4GDK - chains A and B of the 6 polymer chains in the assembly; structure by X-ray diffraction, 2.70 A resolution.

== Chain A ==
Molecule: Ubiquitin-like protein ATG12
Source organism: Homo sapiens
UniProtKB: O94817 (ATG12_HUMAN); residues 52-140 here = UniProt positions 52-140
Sequence (91 residues; numbered 50 to 140; the number before each row is that of its first residue):
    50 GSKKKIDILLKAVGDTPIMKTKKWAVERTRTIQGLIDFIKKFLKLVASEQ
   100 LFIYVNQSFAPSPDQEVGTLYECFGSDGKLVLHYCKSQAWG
Unresolved in the structure: 50-52
Differences from the reference sequence: expression tag (50-51)
UniProt features mapped onto this chain:
  - cross-link: Gly-140 (Glycyl lysine isopeptide (Gly-Lys) (interchain with K-130 in ATG5))
  - mutagenesis: Lys-54 (K54D: Impairs E3 activity of the ATG12-ATG5 conjugate), Val-62 (V62R: Impairs E3 activity of the ATG12-ATG5 conjugate), Gly-63 (G63D: Impairs E3 activity of the ATG12-ATG5 conjugate), Lys-72 (K72D: Impairs E3 activity of the ATG12-ATG5 conjugate), Trp-73 (W73A: Impairs E3 activity of the ATG12-ATG5 conjugate), Phe-108 (F108A/D/R: Impairs ATG12 stability), Asp-113 (D113V: Impairs E3 activity of the ATG12-ATG5 conjugate), Cys-122 (C122W: Impairs E3 activity of the ATG12-ATG5 conjugate), Phe-123 (F123D: Impairs ATG12 stability), Ala-138 (A138R: Impairs E3 activity of the ATG12-ATG5 conjugate), Trp-139 (W139F/Y: Impairs E3 activity of the ATG12-ATG5 conjugate)
Reported in the primary citation:
  - contacts within the chain: Tyr-103/Trp-139
  - mutagenesis - S107W, D113V, C122W: decreased catalytic activity
  - mutagenesis - F108A, F108D, F108R, F123D: abolished expression
  - mutagenesis - K54D, V62R, G63D, K72D, W73A, A138R, W139F, W139Y: abolished catalytic activity
  - mutagenesis - K54D, K72D, W73A: decreased binding to ATG3
  - mutagenesis - G63D: unchanged binding to ATG3

== Chain B ==
Molecule: Autophagy protein 5
Source organism: Homo sapiens
UniProtKB: Q9H1Y0 (ATG5_HUMAN); residues 1-275 here = UniProt positions 1-275
Sequence (275 residues; each row starts with the number of its first residue):
     1 MTDDKDVLRDVWFGRIPTCFTLYQDEITEREAEPYYLLLPRVSYLTLVTD
    51 KVKKHFQKVMRQEDISEIWFEYEGTPLKWHYPIGLLFDLLASSSALPWNI
   101 TVHFKSFPEKDLLHCPSKDAIEAHFMSCMKEADALKHKSQVINEMQKKDH
   151 KQLWMGLQNDRFDQFWAINRKLMEYPAEENGFRYIPFRIYQTTTERPFIQ
   201 KLFRPVAADGQLHTLGDLLKEVCPSAIDPEDGEKKNQVMIHGIEPMLETP
   251 LQWLSEHLSYPDNFLHISIIPQPTD
Unresolved in the structure: 1-2, 229-234
Ion coordination: Na+: Ala-95, Pro-97, Asn-99
Reported in the primary citation:
  - mutagenesis - H80A, H80L, L113A, S127L, A134E, L135R, K138A, K138A/Q146A, K138D, K138I, Q140A, N143A, M145D, Q146A, D149V, H150S, I168D, K171D, Q200W: decreased catalytic activity
  - mutagenesis - E131A, E131G: unchanged catalytic activity
  - mutagenesis - E131F: decreased expression

== How chain A and chain B interact ==
Residue-residue contacts - 26 pairs, chain A then chain B:
  Ser-107(A) with Lys-130(B); Ser-139(B); Asn-143(B), hydrogen bond
  Phe-108(A) with Ser-127(B); Lys-130(B); Glu-131(B)
  Ala-109(A) with Ser-127(B), hydrogen bond (backbone-side chain)
  Ser-111(A) with His-80(B); Leu-113(B)
  Pro-112(A) with Leu-113(B), hydrophobic
  Asp-113(A) with His-80(B), salt bridge
  Gln-114(A) with Glu-131(B), hydrogen bond; Arg-188(B)
  Glu-115(A) with Pro-197(B)
  Thr-118(A) with Gln-200(B)
  Glu-121(A) with Lys-201(B); Leu-202(B)
  Cys-122(A) with Gln-200(B), hydrogen bond (side chain-backbone); Lys-201(B); Leu-202(B)
  Phe-123(A) with Glu-131(B); Ala-134(B), hydrophobic; Leu-135(B), hydrophobic
  Trp-139(A) with Lys-130(B)
  Gly-140(A) with Met-126(B); Lys-130(B), covalent bond
Also at the interface, not in a pair above, chain A (16 interface residues in all): Asn-105, Leu-119
Also at the interface, not in a pair above, chain B (18 interface residues in all): Tyr-81, His-124, Phe-198
Interface features reported in the paper:
  - pairs named by the authors: Phe-108(A)/Glu-131(B), Asp-113(A)/His-80(B) (salt bridge), Gln-114(A)/Glu-131(B) (hydrogen bond), Gly-140(A)/Lys-130(B)
  - interface residues, chain A: Asn-105(A), Phe-108(A)
  - interface residues, chain B: Ser-106(B), Leu-113(B), Lys-118(B), Ser-127(B), Lys-130(B), Arg-188(B), Phe-198(B), Gln-200(B)

== Summary ==
16 residues of chain A face 18 of chain B across their interface; the contacts include 1 covalent bond, 4
hydrogen bonds and 1 salt bridge. Polar contacts include Asp-113(A)/His-80(B), Ser-107(A)/Asn-143(B) and
Ala-109(A)/Ser-127(B). The paper describes contacts between Phe-108(A) and Glu-131(B) and Gly-140(A) and
Lys-130(B); a salt bridge between Asp-113(A) and His-80(B); a hydrogen bond between Gln-114(A) and Glu-131(B).
The paper reports that H80A, H80L and L113A of chain B, among others, reduce catalytic activity; interface
residues Asn-105(A), Phe-108(A) and Ser-106(B) among others; 37 substitutions were tested in all.
Chain A is Ubiquitin-like protein ATG12 and chain B is Autophagy protein 5, both from Homo sapiens; the
structure, Crystal Structure of Human Atg12~Atg5 Conjugate in Complex with an N-terminal Fragment of Atg16L1,
was determined by X-ray diffraction (same publication as 4GDL).
